8IE2 - chains B and A of the 4 polymer chains in the assembly; structure by X-ray diffraction, 3.60 A resolution.

# Chain B (and A)
Protein: Glycine--tRNA ligase alpha subunit
Source organism: Lactiplantibacillus plantarum WCFS1
Notes: EC 6.1.1.14; chain A of this document is another copy of the same molecule, construct and numbering; everything in this record applies to it too
UniProtKB: Q88VS2 (SYGA_LACPL); residues 1-299 here = UniProt positions 1-299
Amino-acid sequence (301 residues; row label = number of the first residue in the row; numbers below 1 keep their minus sign (Gly-1 is residue -1)):
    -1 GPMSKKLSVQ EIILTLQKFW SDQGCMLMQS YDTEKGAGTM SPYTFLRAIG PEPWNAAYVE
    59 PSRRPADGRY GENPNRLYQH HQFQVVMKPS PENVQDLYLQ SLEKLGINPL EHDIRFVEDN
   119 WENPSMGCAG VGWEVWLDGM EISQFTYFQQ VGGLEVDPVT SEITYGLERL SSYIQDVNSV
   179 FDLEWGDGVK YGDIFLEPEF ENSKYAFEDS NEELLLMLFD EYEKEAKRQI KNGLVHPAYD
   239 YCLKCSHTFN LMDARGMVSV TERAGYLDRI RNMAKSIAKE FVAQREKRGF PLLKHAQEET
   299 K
Not modelled in the structure: -1 to 0
Construct notes: expression tag (-1 to 0)

# How chain B and chain A interact
Pairs across the interface (124; chain B residue first):
  Gln8(B) - Ser19(A)  hydrogen bond
  Gln8(B) - Cys23(A)
  Gln8(B) - Leu25(A)
  Leu12(B) - Leu25(A)  hydrophobic
  Ser19(B) - Gln8(A)  hydrogen bond
  Ser19(B) - Asp185(A)
  Gly22(B) - Asp185(A)
  Cys23(B) - Gln8(A)  hydrogen bond (backbone-side chain)
  Cys23(B) - Asp185(A)  hydrogen bond (backbone-side chain)
  Met24(B) - Gln8(A)
  Met24(B) - Gly184(A)
  Met24(B) - Val187(A)  hydrophobic
  Met24(B) - Ile192(A)  hydrophobic
  Leu25(B) - Gln8(A)
  Leu25(B) - Trp183(A)  hydrogen bond (backbone-side chain)
  Met26(B) - Trp183(A)  hydrophobic
  Met26(B) - Phe193(A)  hydrophobic
  Gln27(B) - Ile11(A)
  Gln27(B) - Val57(A)
  Ser28(B) - Gln27(A)
  Ser28(B) - Ser28(A)  hydrogen bond
  Tyr29(B) - Asp30(A)
  Tyr29(B) - Arg61(A)  hydrogen bond
  Asp30(B) - Tyr29(A)
  Asp30(B) - Asp30(A)
  Asp30(B) - Thr31(A)
  Asp30(B) - Glu32(A)
  Asp30(B) - Arg61(A)  salt bridge
  Thr31(B) - Asp30(A)  hydrogen bond (backbone-backbone)
  Thr31(B) - Thr31(A)
  Thr31(B) - Glu32(A)  hydrogen bond
  Glu32(B) - Asp30(A)  hydrogen bond (backbone-backbone)
  Glu32(B) - Thr31(A)  hydrogen bond
  Glu32(B) - Lys242(A)  salt bridge
  Tyr41(B) - Phe193(A)
  Arg45(B) - Ile192(A)  hydrogen bond (side chain-backbone)
  Trp52(B) - Ile192(A)  hydrophobic
  Val57(B) - Gln27(A)
  Pro59(B) - Asp30(A)
  Arg61(B) - Tyr29(A)  hydrogen bond
  Arg61(B) - Asp238(A)  salt bridge
  Trp183(B) - Leu25(A)
  Trp183(B) - Met26(A)  hydrogen bond
  Gly184(B) - Met24(A)
  Asp185(B) - Ser19(A)
  Asp185(B) - Gly22(A)
  Asp185(B) - Cys23(A)  hydrogen bond (side chain-backbone)
  Asp185(B) - Met24(A)
  Asp185(B) - Glu297(A)
  Gly186(B) - His293(A)  hydrogen bond (backbone-side chain)
  Asp191(B) - Arg283(A)
  Asp191(B) - Pro289(A)
  Asp191(B) - Leu290(A)
  Ile192(B) - Arg45(A)  hydrogen bond (backbone-side chain)
  Phe193(B) - Tyr41(A)
  Leu194(B) - Arg286(A)
  Glu195(B) - His234(A)  salt bridge
  Glu195(B) - Phe279(A)
  Glu195(B) - Gln282(A)
  Glu195(B) - Arg283(A)
  Glu195(B) - Arg286(A)  salt bridge
  Pro196(B) - His234(A)
  Glu199(B) - Gly231(A)
  Glu199(B) - Leu232(A)
  Glu199(B) - Val233(A)  hydrogen bond (side chain-backbone)
  Glu199(B) - His234(A)  salt bridge
  Glu199(B) - Gln282(A)  hydrogen bond
  Asn200(B) - Pro235(A)
  Tyr203(B) - Glu223(A)
  Tyr203(B) - Gln227(A)
  Tyr203(B) - Leu232(A)  hydrophobic
  Tyr203(B) - Pro235(A)  hydrophobic
  Tyr203(B) - Tyr239(A)  hydrogen bond
  Asp207(B) - Gln227(A)
  Asp207(B) - Asn230(A)
  Asp207(B) - Leu232(A)
  Asn209(B) - Arg226(A)
  Leu212(B) - Glu219(A)
  Leu212(B) - Glu223(A)
  Leu212(B) - Tyr239(A)
  Met215(B) - Glu219(A)
  Leu216(B) - Leu216(A)  hydrophobic
  Leu216(B) - Tyr220(A)  hydrophobic
  Leu216(B) - Tyr239(A)
  Glu219(B) - Leu212(A)
  Glu219(B) - Met215(A)
  Tyr220(B) - Tyr220(A)  hydrogen bond
  Glu223(B) - Tyr203(A)  hydrogen bond
  Glu223(B) - Asn209(A)
  Glu223(B) - Leu212(A)
  Arg226(B) - Asp207(A)  hydrogen bond (side chain-backbone)
  Arg226(B) - Ser208(A)
  Arg226(B) - Asn209(A)
  Gln227(B) - Tyr203(A)
  Gln227(B) - Asp207(A)  hydrogen bond
  Asn230(B) - Asp207(A)  hydrogen bond
  Leu232(B) - Glu199(A)
  Leu232(B) - Tyr203(A)  hydrophobic
  Leu232(B) - Asp207(A)
  Val233(B) - Glu199(A)  hydrogen bond (backbone-side chain)
  His234(B) - Glu195(A)
  His234(B) - Pro196(A)
  His234(B) - Glu199(A)  salt bridge
  Pro235(B) - Tyr203(A)  hydrophobic
  Asp238(B) - Arg61(A)  salt bridge
  Tyr239(B) - Tyr203(A)  hydrogen bond
  Lys242(B) - Tyr220(A)
  Lys242(B) - Lys242(A)
  Phe279(B) - Glu195(A)
  Gln282(B) - Glu195(A)  hydrogen bond
  Gln282(B) - Glu199(A)  hydrogen bond
  Arg283(B) - Asp191(A)  hydrogen bond (side chain-backbone)
  Arg283(B) - Glu195(A)  salt bridge
  Arg286(B) - Leu194(A)
  Arg286(B) - Glu195(A)
  Pro289(B) - Asp191(A)
  Leu290(B) - Val187(A)  hydrophobic
  Leu290(B) - Asp191(A)
  His293(B) - Gly186(A)
  His293(B) - Lys188(A)
  His293(B) - Asp191(A)
  Glu297(B) - Asp185(A)
  Glu297(B) - Gly186(A)
  Glu297(B) - Val187(A)  hydrogen bond (side chain-backbone)
Interface residues without a listed pair, chain B (65 interface residues in all): Ile11, Gln15, Lys33, Val187, Lys202, Gly231
Interface residues without a listed pair, chain A (65 interface residues in all): Leu12, Trp52, Pro59, Asn200, Lys202

# Overview
Chain B and chain A each contribute 65 residues to their interface, with 31 hydrogen bonds and 9 salt bridges.
Polar contacts include Asp30(B)-Arg61(A), Glu32(B)-Lys242(A) and Arg61(B)-Asp238(A).
Chain B and chain A are both Glycine--tRNA ligase alpha subunit (Lactiplantibacillus plantarum WCFS1); the
structure, Crystal structure of Lactiplantibacillus plantarum GlyRS, was determined by X-ray diffraction.
